1RUQ - chains L and H; structure by X-ray diffraction, 1.86 A resolution.

# Chain L
Protein: immunoglobulin 13G5 light chain
Source organism: Mus musculus
Notes: fragment: fab
Reference sequence: Q5XKG4 (Q5XKG4_MOUSE); the construct lacks a stretch of the UniProt sequence, so the offset changes along the chain: 1-27 = UniProt 16-42; 28-212 = UniProt 48-232
Chain sequence (217 residues; each row starts with the number of its first residue; a row labelled like 27A-27E holds insertion residues (27A, then the next letters in order)):
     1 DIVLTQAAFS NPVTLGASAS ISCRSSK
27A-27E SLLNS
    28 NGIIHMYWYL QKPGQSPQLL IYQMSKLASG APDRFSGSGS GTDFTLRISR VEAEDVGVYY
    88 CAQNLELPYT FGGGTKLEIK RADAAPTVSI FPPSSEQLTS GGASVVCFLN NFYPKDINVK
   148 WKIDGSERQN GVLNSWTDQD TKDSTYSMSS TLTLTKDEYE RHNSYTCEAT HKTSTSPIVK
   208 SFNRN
Cystine bridges: Cys-23/Cys-88, Cys-134/Cys-194
Metal / ion sites: Zn2+ site 1: Asn-138 (shared with His-172(H) of chain H); Zn2+ site 2: Glu-185, His-189

# Chain H
Protein: immunoglobulin 13G5 heavy chain
Source organism: Mus musculus
Notes: fragment: fab
Reference sequence: P01869 (IGH1M_MOUSE); the construct has insertions or renumbered stretches relative to UniProt, so the offset changes along the chain: 114-130 = UniProt 1-17; 133-154 = UniProt 18-39; 162-169 = UniProt 42-49; 171-180 = UniProt 50-59; 4 more segments
Chain sequence (218 residues; each row starts with the number of its first residue; note: 15 numbers in that range are skipped by the numbering (no residue carries them; nothing is unmodelled there); a row labelled like 82A-82C holds insertion residues (82A, then the next letters in order)):
     1 EVQLEESGPE LVRPGTSVKI SCKASGYTFT NYWLGWVKQR PGHGFEWIGD IY
   52A P
    53 GGVYTTNNEK FRGKAILTAD TSSSTAYMQL
82A-82C SSL
    83 TSEDSAVYFC ARAGGYYT
100A-100B GG
   101 DYWGQGTSVT VSSAKTTPPS VYPLAPGSAA
   133 QTNSMVTLGC LVKGYFPEPV TV
   156 TW
   162 NSGSLSSG
   171 VHTFPAVLQS
   183 DLYTLSSSVT VPSS
   198 TWP
   202 SETVT
   208 CNVAHPASST KVDKKI
   226 VP
Cystine bridges: Cys-22/Cys-92, Cys-142/Cys-208
Metal / ion sites: Zn2+: His-172 (shared with Asn-138(L) of chain L)

# Interface between chain L and chain H
Residue-residue contacts (67; chain L residue first):
  Ile-30(L) with Tyr-98(H), hydrophobic
  His-32(L) with Tyr-99(H)
  Tyr-34(L) with Tyr-99(H), hydrogen bond (side chain-backbone); Thr-100(H); Gly-100A(H)
  Tyr-36(L) with Gly-100A(H); Gly-100B(H), hydrogen bond (side chain-backbone); Trp-103(H), hydrophobic
  Gln-38(L) with Gln-39(H), hydrogen bond; Phe-45(H)
  Ser-43(L) with Phe-91(H); Trp-103(H); Gly-104(H), hydrogen bond (side chain-backbone); Gln-105(H)
  Pro-44(L) with Phe-45(H), hydrophobic; Trp-103(H)
  Leu-46(L) with Thr-100(H); Gly-100B(H)
  Tyr-49(L) with Thr-100(H)
  Gln-50(L) with Tyr-98(H); Tyr-99(H), hydrogen bond (side chain-backbone); Thr-100(H)
  Tyr-87(L) with Gly-44(H); Phe-45(H), hydrophobic
  Asn-91(L) with Tyr-99(H)
  Leu-94(L) with Trp-47(H), hydrophobic
  Pro-95(L) with Asn-60(H)
  Tyr-96(L) with Trp-47(H); Asp-50(H)
  Phe-98(L) with Phe-45(H)
  Ser-116(L) with Gln-133(H); Thr-139(H)
  Ile-117(L) with Gln-133(H)
  Phe-118(L) with Leu-124(H); Ala-125(H); Thr-139(H)
  Ser-121(L) with Tyr-122(H); Pro-123(H)
  Glu-123(L) with Tyr-122(H); Pro-123(H); Lys-221(H), salt bridge
  Gln-124(L) with Tyr-122(H); Lys-145(H)
  Ser-127(L) with Tyr-122(H)
  Ser-131(L) with Leu-143(H); Lys-145(H)
  Val-133(L) with Leu-124(H), hydrophobic
  Phe-135(L) with Leu-124(H), hydrophobic; Phe-174(H), hydrophobic; Ser-188(H); Ser-189(H); Ser-190(H)
  Asn-137(L) with Phe-174(H); Ser-190(H), hydrogen bond
  Asn-138(L) with His-172(H), hydrogen bond
  Leu-160(L) with Gln-179(H)
  Asn-161(L) with Val-177(H)
  Ser-162(L) with Phe-174(H); Pro-175(H), hydrogen bond (side chain-backbone)
  Trp-163(L) with Pro-175(H)
  Thr-164(L) with Phe-174(H)
  Ser-174(L) with His-172(H), hydrogen bond; Phe-174(H)
  Met-175(L) with Phe-174(H)
  Ser-176(L) with Phe-174(H); Ser-188(H)
  Thr-180(L) with Lys-145(H)
Interface residues without a listed pair, chain L (43 interface residues in all): Gln-42, Pro-119, Asp-167, Thr-178, Ser-208, Phe-209
Interface residues without a listed pair, chain H (47 interface residues in all): Val-37, His-43, Glu-46, Thr-58, Asn-59, Asp-101, Gly-106, Val-121, Pro-126, Gly-127, Ser-128, Ala-129, Leu-140, Gly-141, Thr-173

# Summary
43 residues of chain L face 47 of chain H across their interface; the contacts include 9 hydrogen bonds and 1
salt bridge. Polar contacts include Glu-123(L)/Lys-221(H), Tyr-34(L)/Tyr-99(H) and Tyr-36(L)/Gly-100B(H).
His-172(H) and Asn-138(L) coordinate Zn2+. Glu-185(L) and His-189(L) form the Zn2+ site 2.
Here chain L is immunoglobulin 13G5 light chain and chain H is immunoglobulin 13G5 heavy chain, both from Mus
musculus. Entry 1RUQ (Crystal Structure (H) of u.v.-irradiated Diels-Alder antibody 13G5 Fab at pH 8.0 with a
data set ...) was determined by X-ray diffraction, deposited together with 1RU9, 1RUA, 1RUK, 1RUL, 1RUM, 1RUP
and 1RUR.
